7RLO - chains D and H of the 12 polymer chains in the assembly; structure by electron microscopy, 2.60 A resolution.

[Chain D]
Molecule: Translation initiation factor eIF-2B subunit beta
Organism: Homo sapiens
Reference sequence: P49770 (EI2BB_HUMAN); residues 1-351 here = UniProt positions 1-351
Chain sequence (351 residues; numbered 1 to 351; the number before each row is that of its first residue):
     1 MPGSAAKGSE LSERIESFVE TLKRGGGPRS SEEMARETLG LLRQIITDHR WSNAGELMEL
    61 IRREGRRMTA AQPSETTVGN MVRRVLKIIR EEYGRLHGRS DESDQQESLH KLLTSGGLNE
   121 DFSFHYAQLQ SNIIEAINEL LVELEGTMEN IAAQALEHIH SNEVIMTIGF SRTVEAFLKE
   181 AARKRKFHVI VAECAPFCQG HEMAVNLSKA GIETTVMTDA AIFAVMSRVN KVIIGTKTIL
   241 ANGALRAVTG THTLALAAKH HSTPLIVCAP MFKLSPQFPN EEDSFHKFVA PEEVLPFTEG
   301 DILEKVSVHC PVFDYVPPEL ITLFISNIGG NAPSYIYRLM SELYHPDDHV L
Disordered / not traced: 1-7, 99-105, 116-119

[Chain H]
Molecule: Translation initiation factor eIF-2B subunit alpha
Organism: Homo sapiens
Reference sequence: Q14232 (EI2BA_HUMAN); residues 1-305 here = UniProt positions 1-305
Chain sequence (305 residues; numbered 1 to 305; the number before each row is that of its first residue):
     1 MDDKELIEYF KSQMKEDPDM ASAVAAIRTL LEFLKRDKGE TIQGLRANLT SAIETLCGVD
    61 SSVAVSSGGE LFLRFISLAS LEYSDYSKCK KIMIERGELF LRRISLSRNK IADLCHTFIK
   121 DGATILTHAY SRVVLRVLEA AVAAKKRFSV YVTESQPDLS GKKMAKALCH LNVPVTVVLD
   181 AAVGYIMEKA DLVIVGAEGV VENGGIINKI GTNQMAVCAK AQNKPFYVVA ESFKFVRLFP
   241 LNQQDVPDKF KYKADTLKVA QTGQDLKEEH PWVDYTAPSL ITLLFTDLGV LTPSAVSDEL
   301 IKLYL
Disordered / not traced: 1-4, 253-269

[Chain D / chain H interface]
Contacting residue pairs - 30 pairs, chain D then chain H:
  E107(D) - D287(H)
  E107(D) - L288(H)
  S108(D) - E299(H)
  S108(D) - K302(H)
  L109(D) - S232(H)
  L109(D) - F235(H)  hydrophobic
  L109(D) - E299(H)  hydrogen bond (backbone-side chain)
  H110(D) - L78(H)
  H110(D) - K302(H)
  H110(D) - L303(H)
  L112(D) - F100(H)  hydrophobic
  L112(D) - R103(H)  hydrogen bond (backbone-side chain)
  L112(D) - I104(H)  hydrophobic
  L112(D) - D287(H)
  L113(D) - L71(H)  hydrophobic
  L113(D) - F75(H)
  L113(D) - F100(H)  hydrophobic
  L113(D) - L303(H)  hydrophobic
  T114(D) - L78(H)
  S115(D) - R103(H)  hydrogen bond (backbone-side chain)
  F278(D) - F118(H)  hydrophobic
  F278(D) - V290(H)
  P279(D) - F118(H)
  N280(D) - T117(H)
  N280(D) - K120(H)  hydrogen bond (backbone-side chain)
  E282(D) - K120(H)
  S334(D) - S294(H)
  Y337(D) - S294(H)  hydrogen bond (side chain-backbone)
  Y337(D) - A295(H)  hydrophobic
  Y337(D) - D298(H)  hydrogen bond
Also at the interface, not in a pair above, chain D (19 interface residues in all): Q106, K111, N242, E281, R338
Also at the interface, not in a pair above, chain H (25 interface residues in all): R96, L99, K110, L283, T292

[In short]
19 residues of chain D face 25 of chain H across their interface, with 6 hydrogen bonds. Polar contacts
include L109(D)-E299(H), L112(D)-R103(H) and S115(D)-R103(H).
Chain D is Translation initiation factor eIF-2B subunit beta and chain H is Translation initiation factor
eIF-2B subunit alpha, both from Homo sapiens; the structure, Structure of the human eukaryotic translation
initiation factor 2B (eIF2B) in complex with a viral protein ..., was determined by electron microscopy.
